PDB entry 1T6D | X-ray diffraction, 2.15 A resolution | chain A

# Chain A
Name: exopolyphosphatase
From: Aquifex aeolicus
Notes: EC 3.6.1.11, 3.6.1.40
UniProtKB: O67040 (O67040_AQUAE); residues 1-312 here = UniProt positions 1-312
Sequence (315 residues; each row starts with the number of its first residue; numbers below 1 keep their minus sign (Gly-2 is residue -2)):
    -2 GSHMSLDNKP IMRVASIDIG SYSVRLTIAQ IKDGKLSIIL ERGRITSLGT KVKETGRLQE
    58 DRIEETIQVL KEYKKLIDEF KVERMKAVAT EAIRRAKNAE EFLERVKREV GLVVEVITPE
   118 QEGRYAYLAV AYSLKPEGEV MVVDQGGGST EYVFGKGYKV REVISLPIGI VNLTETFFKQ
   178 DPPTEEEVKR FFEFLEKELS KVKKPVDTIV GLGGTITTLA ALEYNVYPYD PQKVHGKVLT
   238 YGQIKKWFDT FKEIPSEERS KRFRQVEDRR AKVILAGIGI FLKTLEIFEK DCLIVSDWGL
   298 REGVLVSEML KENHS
Unresolved in the structure: -2 to 7, 311-312
Differences from the reference sequence: cloning artifact (-2 to 0); modified residue (9, 289); engineered mutation Mse82 (Val in O67040), Mse138 (Cys in O67040), Mse306 (Val in O67040)
Modified residues: Mse9, Mse82, Mse138, Mse306 (selenomethionine; parent Met); Cys289 (s-oxy cysteine; CSX)

# Overview
Chain A is exopolyphosphatase (Aquifex aeolicus); the structure, MIRAS phasing of the Aquifex aeolicus
Ppx/GppA phosphatase: crystal structure of the type II variant, was determined by X-ray diffraction together
with 1T6C from the same study.
